8TXR - chains C and c of the 20 polymer chains in the assembly; structure by electron microscopy, 3.80 A resolution.

# Chain C
Molecule: Exodeoxyribonuclease 7 large subunit
Organism: Escherichia coli
UniProtKB: P04994 (EX7L_ECOLI); residue numbers follow UniProt; this construct covers 1-456
Chain sequence (456 residues; row label = number of the first residue in the row):
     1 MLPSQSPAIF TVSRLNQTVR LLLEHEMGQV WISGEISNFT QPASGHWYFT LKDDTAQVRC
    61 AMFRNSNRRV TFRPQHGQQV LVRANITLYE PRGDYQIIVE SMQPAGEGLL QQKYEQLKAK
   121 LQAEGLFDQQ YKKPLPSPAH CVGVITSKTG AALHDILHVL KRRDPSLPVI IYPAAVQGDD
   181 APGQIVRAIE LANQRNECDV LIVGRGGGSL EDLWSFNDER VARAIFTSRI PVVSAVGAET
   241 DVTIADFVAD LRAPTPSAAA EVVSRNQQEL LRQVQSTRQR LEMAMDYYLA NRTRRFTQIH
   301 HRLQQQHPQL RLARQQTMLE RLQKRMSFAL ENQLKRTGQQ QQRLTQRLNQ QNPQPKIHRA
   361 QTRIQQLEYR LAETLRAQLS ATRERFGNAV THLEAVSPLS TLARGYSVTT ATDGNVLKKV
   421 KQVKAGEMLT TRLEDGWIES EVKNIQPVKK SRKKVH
Disordered / not traced: 1-7, 105-108, 400-405, 449-456
Differences from the reference sequence: engineered mutation Ala238 (His in P04994)
Swiss-Prot annotation at these positions:
  - mutagenesis: Phe63 (F63A: About 10% ssDNA-binding by N-terminal domain), Arg64 to Arg69 (About 20% ssDNA-binding by N-terminal domain), Gln96 (Q96A: About 50% ssDNA-binding by N-terminal domain), Asp155 (D155A: Loss of exonuclease activity, reduced ssDNA-binding; D155N: Does not cleave Ec83 msDNA, not lethal on overexpression), Gln177 (Q177A: Wild-type exonuclease activity), Ala188 (A188T: Cleaves EC83 msDNA normally, reduced toxicity on overexpression), Arg205 (R205A: Loss of exonuclease activity, still binds ssDNA), Gly237 (G237R: Does not cleave Ec83 msDNA, 10-fold reduced toxicity on overexpression), Asp241 (D241A: Loss of exonuclease activity, still binds ssDNA), Asp246 (D246A: Wild-type exonuclease activity), Asp250 (D250A: Wild-type exonuclease activity), Thr255 (T255A: Wild-type exonuclease activity), 1 further mutagenesis entry in UniProt

# Chain c
Molecule: Exodeoxyribonuclease 7 small subunit
Organism: Escherichia coli
UniProtKB: P0A8G9 (EX7S_ECOLI); numbering as in UniProt (aligned over 1-80)
Chain sequence (80 residues; each row starts with the number of its first residue):
     1 MPKKNEAPAS FEKALSELEQ IVTRLESGDL PLEEALNEFE RGVQLARQGQ AKLQQAEQRV
    61 QILLSDNEDA SLTPFTPDNE
Disordered / not traced: 1-7, 66-80

# How chain C and chain c interact
Residue-residue contacts (28):
  Gln304(C) - Leu63(c)
  His307(C) - Leu63(c)
  Gln309(C) - Val60(c)
  Leu312(C) - Leu53(c)  hydrophobic
  Gln315(C) - Phe11(c)
  Gln315(C) - Leu53(c)
  Gln316(C) - Gln50(c)  hydrogen bond
  Gln316(C) - Leu53(c)
  Gln316(C) - Glu57(c)
  Met318(C) - Leu15(c)  hydrophobic
  Leu319(C) - Phe11(c)  hydrophobic
  Leu319(C) - Leu53(c)  hydrophobic
  Glu320(C) - Gln50(c)  hydrogen bond
  Leu322(C) - Leu15(c)  hydrophobic
  Leu322(C) - Leu18(c)  hydrophobic
  Leu322(C) - Glu19(c)
  Gln323(C) - Ala46(c)
  Arg325(C) - Glu19(c)  salt bridge
  Arg325(C) - Val22(c)
  Met326(C) - Leu18(c)  hydrophobic
  Met326(C) - Val22(c)  hydrophobic
  Met326(C) - Phe39(c)
  Met326(C) - Gly42(c)
  Met326(C) - Val43(c)  hydrophobic
  Leu330(C) - Phe39(c)  hydrophobic
  Gln333(C) - Leu30(c)  hydrogen bond (side chain-backbone)
  Leu334(C) - Leu32(c)  hydrophobic
  Arg336(C) - Gly28(c)  hydrogen bond (side chain-backbone)
Other interface residues (no listed pair), chain C (20 interface residues in all): Ser327, Ala329, Thr337
Other interface residues (no listed pair), chain c (23 interface residues in all): Glu26, Ala35, Leu36, Gly49, Gln54, Ala56

# Overview
The interface between chain C and chain c involves 20 residues on one side and 23 on the other, with 4
hydrogen bonds and 1 salt bridge. Polar contacts include Arg325(C)-Glu19(c), Gln316(C)-Gln50(c) and
Glu320(C)-Gln50(c). Curated annotation (UniProt) lists 19 mutagenesis sites on chain C.
Chain C is Exodeoxyribonuclease 7 large subunit and chain c is Exodeoxyribonuclease 7 small subunit, both from
Escherichia coli; the structure, E. coli ExoVII(H238A), was determined by electron microscopy.
